Entry 6QCS (electron microscopy, 3.10 A resolution); this record covers chains A and V of the 6 polymer chains in the assembly.

# Chain A
Protein: Polymerase acidic protein
Organism: Influenza B virus
Notes: EC 3.1.-.-
Reference sequence: Q5V8Z9 (Q5V8Z9_9INFB); numbering as in UniProt (aligned over 1-726)
Sequence (751 residues; each row starts with the number of its first residue; numbers below 1 keep their minus sign (Gly-13 is residue -13)):
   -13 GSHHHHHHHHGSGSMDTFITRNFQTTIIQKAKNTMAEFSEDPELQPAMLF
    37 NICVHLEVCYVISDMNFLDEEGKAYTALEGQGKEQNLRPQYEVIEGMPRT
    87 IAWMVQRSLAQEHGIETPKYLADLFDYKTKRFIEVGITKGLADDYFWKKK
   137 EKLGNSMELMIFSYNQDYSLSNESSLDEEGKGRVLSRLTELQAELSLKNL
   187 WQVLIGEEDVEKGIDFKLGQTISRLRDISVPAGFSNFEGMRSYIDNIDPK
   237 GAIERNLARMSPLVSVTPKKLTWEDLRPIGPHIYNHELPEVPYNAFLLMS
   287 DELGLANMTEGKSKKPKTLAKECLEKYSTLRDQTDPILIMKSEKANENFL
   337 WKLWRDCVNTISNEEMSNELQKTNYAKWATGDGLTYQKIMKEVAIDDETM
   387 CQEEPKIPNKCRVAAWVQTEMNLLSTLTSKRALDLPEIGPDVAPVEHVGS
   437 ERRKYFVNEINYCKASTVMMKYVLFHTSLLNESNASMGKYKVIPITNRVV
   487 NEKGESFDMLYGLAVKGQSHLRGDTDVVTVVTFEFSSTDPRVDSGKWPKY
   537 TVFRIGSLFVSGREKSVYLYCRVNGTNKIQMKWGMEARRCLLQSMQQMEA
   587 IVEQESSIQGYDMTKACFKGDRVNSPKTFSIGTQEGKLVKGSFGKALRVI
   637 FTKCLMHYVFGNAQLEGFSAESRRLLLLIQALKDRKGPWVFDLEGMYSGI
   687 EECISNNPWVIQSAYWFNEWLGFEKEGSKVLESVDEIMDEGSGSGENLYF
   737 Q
Disordered / not traced: -13 to 0, 64-71, 724-737
Construct notes: expression tag (-13 to 0, 727-737)
Ion coordination: Mg2+: Glu81, Asp109
What the authors report for this chain:
  - binding site for 3 end: Met473, His506

# Chain V
Molecule: 5 end
Sequence (14 nucleotides; numbered 1 to 14; the number before each row is that of its first residue):
     1 AGUAGUAACAAGAG

# Chain A / chain V interface
Residue-residue contacts (39; chain A residue first):
  Lys330(A) - A1(V)  salt bridge to the phosphate
  Ala365(A) - A1(V)  base contact
  Thr366(A) - A1(V)  base contact
  Gly367(A) - A1(V)  base contact
  Gly367(A) - A10(V)  hydrogen bond to the sugar
  Asp368(A) - A11(V)  phosphate contact
  Gly369(A) - A11(V)  hydrogen bond to the phosphate
  Leu370(A) - A1(V)  base contact
  Leu370(A) - A10(V)  base contact
  Leu370(A) - A11(V)  phosphate contact
  Thr371(A) - A10(V)  hydrogen bond to the phosphate
  Thr371(A) - A11(V)  hydrogen bond to the phosphate
  Thr371(A) - G12(V)  phosphate contact
  Gln388(A) - A7(V)  phosphate contact
  Pro391(A) - U6(V)  sugar contact
  Pro391(A) - A7(V)  base contact
  Lys392(A) - A4(V)  base contact
  Lys392(A) - G5(V)  base contact
  Ile393(A) - U6(V)  base contact
  Pro394(A) - G5(V)  base contact
  His506(A) - A11(V)  stacking on the base
  Arg508(A) - A11(V)  base contact
  Arg508(A) - G12(V)  base contact
  Asp512(A) - C9(V)  sugar contact
  Val513(A) - U3(V)  base contact
  Val513(A) - C9(V)  hydrogen bond to the sugar
  Thr515(A) - A1(V)  base contact
  Lys535(A) - U3(V)  salt bridge to the phosphate
  Arg558(A) - U3(V)  salt bridge to the phosphate
  Val559(A) - A1(V)  base contact
  Val559(A) - G2(V)  phosphate contact
  Asn560(A) - G2(V)  sugar contact
  Asn560(A) - U3(V)  sugar contact
  Gly561(A) - G2(V)  sugar contact
  Gly561(A) - U3(V)  hydrogen bond to the sugar
  Thr562(A) - U3(V)  sugar contact
  Gln566(A) - A4(V)  phosphate contact
  Asn648(A) - G5(V)  base contact
  Asn692(A) - G5(V)  hydrogen bond to the base
Also at the interface, not in a pair above, chain A (32 interface residues in all): Trp364, Tyr372, Lys374, Gln504, Gln650

# In short
The interface between chain A and chain V involves 32 residues on one side and 11 on the other; the contacts
include 7 hydrogen bonds, 3 salt bridges and 1 aromatic stacking contact. Among the polar pairs are
Asn692(A)-G5(V), Gly367(A)-A10(V) and Val513(A)-C9(V). The paper reports a binding site for 3 end at Met473(A)
and His506(A).
Here chain A is Polymerase acidic protein (Influenza B virus) and chain V is 5 end. Entry 6QCS (Influenza B
polymerase pre-initiation complex) was determined by electron microscopy, deposited together with 6QCT, 6QCV,
6QCW and 6QCX.
